5KKC - chains C and D of the 4 polymer chains in the assembly; structure by X-ray diffraction, 1.86 A resolution.

== Chain C (and D) ==
Molecule: L-lactate dehydrogenase A chain
Organism: Oryctolagus cuniculus
Notes: EC 1.1.1.27; chain D of this document is another copy of the same molecule, construct and numbering; everything in this record applies to it too
UniProtKB: P13491 (LDHA_RABIT); residues 1-331 here correspond to UniProt positions 2-332 (UniProt number = residue number + 1)
Chain sequence (331 residues; each row starts with the number of its first residue):
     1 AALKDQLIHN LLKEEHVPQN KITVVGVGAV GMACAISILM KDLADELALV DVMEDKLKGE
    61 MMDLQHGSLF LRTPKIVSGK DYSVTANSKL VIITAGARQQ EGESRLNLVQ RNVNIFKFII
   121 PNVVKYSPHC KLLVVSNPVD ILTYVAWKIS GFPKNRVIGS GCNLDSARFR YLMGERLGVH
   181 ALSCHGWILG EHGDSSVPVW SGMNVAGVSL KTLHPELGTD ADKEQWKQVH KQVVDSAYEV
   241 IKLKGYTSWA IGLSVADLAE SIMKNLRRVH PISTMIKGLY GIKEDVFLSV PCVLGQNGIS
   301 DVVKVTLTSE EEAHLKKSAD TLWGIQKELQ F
Not modelled in the structure: 1, 14-15, 330-331 (chain D: 330-331)
Sequence notes: conflict S248 (Thr249 in P13491), I276 (Leu277 in P13491)
Curated features (UniProtKB/Swiss-Prot):
  - active site: H192 (Proton acceptor)
  - binding site (NAD(+)): R98, N137
  - binding site (substrate): R105, N137, R168, T247
  - modified residue: A1 (N-acetylalanine), K4 (N6-acetyllysine), K13 (N6-acetyllysine), K56 (N6-acetyllysine), K80 (N6-acetyllysine), K117 (N6-acetyllysine), K125 (N6-acetyllysine), K223 (N6-acetyllysine), K231 (N6-acetyllysine), Y238 (Phosphotyrosine), K242 (N6-acetyllysine), T308 (Phosphothreonine), S309 (Phosphoserine), K317 (N6-acetyllysine), T321 (Phosphothreonine)
  - cross-link: K56 (Glycyl lysine isopeptide (Lys-Gly) (interchain with G-Cter in SUMO2))
Small-molecule neighbours: 6dhnad (6V0; [[(2R,3S,4R,5R)-5-(5-aminocarbonyl-2H-pyridin-1-yl)-3,4-bis(oxidanyl)oxolan-2-yl]methoxy-oxidanyl-phosphoryl] [(2R,3S,4R,5R)-5-(6-aminopurin-9-yl)-3,4-bis(oxidanyl)oxolan-2-yl]methyl hydrogen phosphate): V25, G26, V27, G28, A29, V30, G31, D51, V52, M53, K56, Y82, T94, A95, G96, A97, R98, Q99, L108, N112, I115, I119, V135, S136, N137, V139, S160, L164, H192, Y246, T247, I251

== Interface between chain C and chain D ==
Pairs across the interface (65; chain C residue first):
  D5(C) with K304(D), hydrogen bond (backbone-side chain)
  Q6(C) with K304(D)
  L7(C) with V303(D); K304(D), hydrogen bond (backbone-backbone)
  I8(C) with D301(D); V302(D)
  H9(C) with L279(D); D301(D); V302(D), hydrogen bond (backbone-backbone)
  N10(C) with S300(D), hydrogen bond (side chain-backbone); D301(D), hydrogen bond
  L11(C) with K154(D); I299(D), hydrophobic; S300(D), hydrogen bond (backbone-backbone); V302(D), hydrophobic
  L12(C) with N155(D); N297(D); S300(D), hydrogen bond (backbone-backbone)
  H16(C) with N265(D); Q296(D), hydrogen bond
  V17(C) with Q296(D), hydrogen bond (backbone-side chain)
  Q19(C) with K89(D), hydrogen bond; Q296(D)
  N20(C) with N20(D), hydrogen bond
  D42(C) with K264(D), salt bridge
  D45(C) with K264(D); Q296(D)
  R72(C) with E260(D), salt bridge; K264(D); L266(D)
  P74(C) with K264(D); N265(D)
  K89(C) with Q19(D), hydrogen bond
  K154(C) with L11(D)
  N155(C) with L12(D)
  E260(C) with R72(D), salt bridge
  K264(C) with D42(D), salt bridge; D45(D); R72(D); P74(D)
  N265(C) with P74(D)
  L266(C) with R72(D); P74(D)
  R267(C) with E14(D), salt bridge
  L279(C) with H9(D)
  Q296(C) with V17(D), hydrogen bond (side chain-backbone); Q19(D)
  N297(C) with L12(D); E14(D), hydrogen bond
  S300(C) with N10(D); L11(D), hydrogen bond (backbone-backbone); L12(D), hydrogen bond (backbone-backbone); E14(D), hydrogen bond
  D301(C) with I8(D); H9(D); N10(D), hydrogen bond
  V302(C) with I8(D); H9(D), hydrogen bond (backbone-backbone); L11(D), hydrophobic
  V303(C) with L7(D)
  K304(C) with D5(D), hydrogen bond (side chain-backbone); Q6(D), hydrogen bond (side chain-backbone); L7(D), hydrogen bond (backbone-backbone); I8(D); H9(D)
Interface residues without a listed pair, chain C (36 interface residues in all): P18, M263, R268, I299
Interface residues without a listed pair, chain D (33 interface residues in all): H16

== Summary ==
The interface between chain C and chain D involves 36 residues on one side and 33 on the other, with 22
hydrogen bonds and 5 salt bridges. Polar contacts include D42(C)-K264(D), R72(C)-E260(D) and R267(C)-E14(D).
Bound to chain C: 6dhnad.
Both chains are L-lactate dehydrogenase A chain (Oryctolagus cuniculus). Entry 5KKC (l-lactate dehydrogenase
from rabbit muscle with the inhibitor 6DHNAD) was determined by X-ray diffraction, deposited together with
5KKA.
